Entry 2KDZ (solution NMR); this record covers chains A and C of the 3 polymer chains in the assembly.

Chain A:
Name: MYB24
Organism: Trichomonas vaginalis
Notes: fragment: Myb1 R2R3 Domain
UniProtKB: Q58HP2 (Q58HP2_TRIVA); residues 1-107 here correspond to UniProt positions 35-141 (UniProt number = residue number + 34)
Chain sequence (107 residues; numbered 1 to 107; the number before each row is that of its first residue):
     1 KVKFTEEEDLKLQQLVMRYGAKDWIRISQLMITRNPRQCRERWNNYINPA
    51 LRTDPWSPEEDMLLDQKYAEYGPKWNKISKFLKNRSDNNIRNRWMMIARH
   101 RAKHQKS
Reported in the primary citation:
  - binding site for the 16-nt DNA strand: Phe4, Asn35, Gln38, Glu41, Arg42, Asn92, Arg99
  - binding site for the 16-nt DNA strand (chain C): Gln38, Asn76, Asn88, Arg91
  - mutagenesis - F4A, N92A: decreased binding to the 16-nt DNA strand
  - mutagenesis - T33A: unchanged binding to the 16-nt DNA strand
  - conformationally variable residues (order/disorder transition): Val2 to Phe4

Chain C:
Molecule: 16-nt DNA strand
Sequence (16 nucleotides; each row starts with the number of its first residue):
    17 TAAATATCGTTATCTT

Interface between chain A and chain C:
Residue-residue contacts (19; chain A residue first):
  Lys1(A) with DA28(C), phosphate contact
  Val2(A) with DA28(C), sugar contact; DT29(C), sugar contact
  Lys22(A) with DT21(C), phosphate contact
  Arg37(A) with DT21(C), phosphate contact; DA22(C), base contact
  Gln38(A) with DT23(C), base contact
  Arg40(A) with DA22(C), phosphate contact
  Glu41(A) with DC24(C), base contact
  Pro73(A) with DT23(C), phosphate contact; DC24(C), phosphate contact
  Trp75(A) with DC24(C), phosphate contact
  Asn76(A) with DA22(C), phosphate contact; DT23(C), phosphate contact
  Asp87(A) with DT23(C), phosphate contact
  Asn88(A) with DC24(C), base contact; DG25(C), base contact
  Arg91(A) with DC24(C), phosphate contact; DG25(C), phosphate contact
Other interface residues (no listed pair), chain C (8 interface residues in all): DA20

Summary:
13 residues of chain A and 8 residues of chain C are in contact. From the paper: a binding site for the 16-nt
DNA strand at Phe4(A), Asn35(A) and Gln38(A) among others; F4A and N92A of chain A reduce binding to the 16-nt
DNA strand.
Here chain A is MYB24 (Trichomonas vaginalis) and chain C is a 16-nt DNA strand. Entry 2KDZ (Structure of the
R2R3 DNA binding domain of MYB1 protein from protozoan parasite trichomonas vaginalis in ...) was determined
by solution NMR.
